1K0G - chain A; structure by X-ray diffraction, 2.05 A resolution.

# Chain A
Protein: p-aminobenzoate synthase component I
Organism: Escherichia coli
Notes: EC 4.1.3.-
UniProt: P05041 (PABB_ECOLI); numbering as in UniProt (aligned over 1-453)
Sequence (453 residues; each row starts with the number of its first residue):
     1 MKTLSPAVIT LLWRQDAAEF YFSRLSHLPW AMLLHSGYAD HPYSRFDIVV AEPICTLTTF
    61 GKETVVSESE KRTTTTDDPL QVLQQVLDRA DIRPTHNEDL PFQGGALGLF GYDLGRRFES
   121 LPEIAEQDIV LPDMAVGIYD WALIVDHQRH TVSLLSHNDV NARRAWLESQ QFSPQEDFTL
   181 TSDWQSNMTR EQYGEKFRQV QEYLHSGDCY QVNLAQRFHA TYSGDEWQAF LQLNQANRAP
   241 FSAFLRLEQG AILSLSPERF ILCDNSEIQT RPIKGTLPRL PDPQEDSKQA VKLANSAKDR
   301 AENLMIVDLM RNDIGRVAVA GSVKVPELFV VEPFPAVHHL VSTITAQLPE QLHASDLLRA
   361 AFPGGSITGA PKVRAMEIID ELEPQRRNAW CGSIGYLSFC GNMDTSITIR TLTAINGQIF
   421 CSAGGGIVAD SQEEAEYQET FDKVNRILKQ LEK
Not modelled in the structure: 275-298, 331-339
UniProt features mapped onto this chain:
  - active site: Glu258 (Proton donor), Lys274 (N6-(4-deoxychorismate)-lysine intermediate)
  - binding site (L-tryptophan): Ser36, Tyr43 to Phe46, Pro240 to Ser242
  - mutagenesis: Glu258 (E258A: The reaction is extremely slow; E258D: The reaction is extremely slow), Lys274 (K274A: Absence of covalent intermediate. Addition of ammonia allows the formation of the covalent intermediate and shows that ammonia can replace the function of K-274. Reduced catalytic efficiency ...), Gly275 (G275S: Catalytically inactive for both the glutamine-dependent and ammonia-dependent reactions and fails to interact with PabA), Arg311 (R311K: Catalytically active in the NH3-dependent, but inactive for the glutamine-dependent reactions and fails to complex with PabA), Arg316 (R316H: Catalytically inactive for both the glutamine-dependent and ammonia-dependent reactions and fails to interact with PabA), Ser322 (S322T: Complete loss of aminodeoxychorismate synthase activity), His339 (H339W: Catalytically inactive for both the glutamine-dependent and ammonia-dependent reactions and fails to interact with PabA)
Small-molecule neighbours: tryptophan (TRP): Leu34, His35, Ser36, Tyr43, Ser44, Arg45, Phe46, Pro240, Phe241, Ser242, Ile394, Gly395, Tyr396, Asp404, Thr405, Ser406
Reported in the primary citation:
  - binding site for tryptophan: Leu34, Phe241, Ile394, Tyr396, Asp404
  - conformationally variable residues: Asp299 to Gly315
  - catalytic residues: Asp299, Glu302, Glu436, Glu439 (proposed by the authors, not directly observed)
  - specificity-determining residues: Lys274 (proposed by the authors, not directly observed)
  - mutagenesis - T270G, R271G, G275I, H339I: decreased catalytic activity (citing earlier work)
  - mutagenesis - E202G, R311K, R316H, P371L: abolished binding to PabA (citing earlier work)

# In short
Bound to chain A: tryptophan. From UniProt: active-site residues Glu258 and Lys274, 8 L-tryptophan-binding
residues and 7 mutagenesis sites. From the paper: catalytic residues Asp299, Glu302 and Glu436 among others;
T270G, R271G and G275I, among others, reduce catalytic activity; 8 substitutions were tested in all.
Chain A is p-aminobenzoate synthase component I (Escherichia coli); the structure, The crystal structure of
aminodeoxychorismate synthase from phosphate grown crystals, was determined by X-ray diffraction (same
publication as 1K0E).
